Entry 7DSD (electron microscopy, 2.90 A resolution); this record covers chains A and B of the 7 polymer chains in the assembly.

== Chain A (and B) ==
Name: Calcium homeostasis modulator 1
Source organism: Danio rerio
Notes: chain B of this document is another copy of the same molecule, construct and numbering; everything in this record applies to it too
Reference sequence: E7F2J4 (E7F2J4_DANRE); numbering as in UniProt (aligned over 1-346)
Amino-acid sequence (346 residues; row label = number of the first residue in the row):
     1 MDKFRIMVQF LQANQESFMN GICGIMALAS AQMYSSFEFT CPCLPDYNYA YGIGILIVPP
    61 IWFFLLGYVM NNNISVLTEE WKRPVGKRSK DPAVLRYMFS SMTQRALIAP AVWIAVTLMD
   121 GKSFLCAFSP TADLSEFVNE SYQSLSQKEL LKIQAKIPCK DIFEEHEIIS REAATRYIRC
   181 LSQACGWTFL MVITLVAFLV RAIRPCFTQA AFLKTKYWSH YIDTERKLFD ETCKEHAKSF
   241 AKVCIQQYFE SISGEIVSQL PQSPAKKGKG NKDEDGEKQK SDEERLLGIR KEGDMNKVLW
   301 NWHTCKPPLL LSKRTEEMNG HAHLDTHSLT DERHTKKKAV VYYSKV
Disordered / not traced: 1-7, 20, 88-90, 205-346
Cystine bridges: C41-C126, C43-C159
Covalent attachments: N-acetylglucosamine (NAG) linked to N139

== Chain A / chain B interface ==
Residue-residue contacts (32):
  Q9(A) - Q32(B)
  F10(A) - Q32(B)
  S17(A) - I25(B)
  M119(A) - F37(B)  hydrophobic
  E136(A) - L44(B)
  E172(A) - D161(B)
  R176(A) - T40(B)
  R176(A) - C41(B)  hydrogen bond (side chain-backbone)
  R176(A) - C159(B)  hydrogen bond
  R176(A) - I162(B)
  R179(A) - E38(B)
  C180(A) - T40(B)  hydrogen bond (side chain-backbone)
  C180(A) - P42(B)  hydrophobic
  Q183(A) - F37(B)
  Q183(A) - E38(B)  hydrogen bond (side chain-backbone)
  Q183(A) - T40(B)
  Q183(A) - Y51(B)  hydrogen bond
  W187(A) - M33(B)  hydrophobic
  W187(A) - P59(B)  hydrophobic
  W187(A) - W62(B)  hydrophobic
  L190(A) - W62(B)
  M191(A) - I61(B)  hydrophobic
  M191(A) - W62(B)  hydrophobic
  T194(A) - W62(B)  hydrogen bond
  T194(A) - L65(B)
  L195(A) - L65(B)  hydrophobic
  F198(A) - V69(B)  hydrophobic
  R201(A) - V69(B)  hydrogen bond (side chain-backbone)
  R201(A) - N71(B)
  R201(A) - N72(B)
  R201(A) - I74(B)
  A202(A) - T78(B)  hydrogen bond (backbone-side chain)
Interface residues without a listed pair, chain A (22 interface residues in all): A13, F137, A173, I203
Interface residues without a listed pair, chain B (30 interface residues in all): V8, S36, I55, V58, L66, Y68, S75, K82

== Overview ==
Chain A and chain B form an interface of 22 and 30 residues respectively; the contacts include 8 hydrogen
bonds. Polar contacts include R176(A)-C41(B), R176(A)-C159(B) and C180(A)-T40(B). Covalently linked
N-acetylglucosamine: at N139(A).
Chain A and chain B are both Calcium homeostasis modulator 1 (Danio rerio); the structure, CALHM1 close state
with disordered CTH, was determined by electron microscopy (same publication as 7DSC and 7DSE).
